4LUZ - chain A; structure by X-ray diffraction, 1.90 A resolution.

== Chain A ==
Name: Replication protein A 70 kDa DNA-binding subunit
Organism: Homo sapiens
Notes: fragment: rpa70n
UniProt: P27694 (RFA1_HUMAN); numbering as in UniProt (aligned over 1-120)
Chain sequence (123 residues; numbered -2 to 120; the number before each row is that of its first residue; numbers below 1 keep their minus sign (Gly-2 is residue -2)):
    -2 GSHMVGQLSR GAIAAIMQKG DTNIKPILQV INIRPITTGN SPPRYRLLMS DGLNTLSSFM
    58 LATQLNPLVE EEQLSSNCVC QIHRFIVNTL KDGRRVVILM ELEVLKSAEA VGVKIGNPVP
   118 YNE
Differences from the reference sequence: expression tag (-2 to 0); engineered mutation Arg7 (Glu in P27694)
Residues lining bound ligands: 1XT (5-(4-{[4-(5-carboxyfuran-2-yl)benzyl]oxy}phenyl)-1-(3-methylphenyl)-1H-pyrazole-3-carboxylic acid): Arg31, Ile33, Arg41, Arg43, Ser54, Ser55, Phe56, Met57, Ala59, Thr60, Ile83, Asn85, Leu87, Arg91, Arg92, Val93, Ile95, Met97

== Summary ==
Ligands of chain A: compound 1XT.
Chain A is Replication protein A 70 kDa DNA-binding subunit (Homo sapiens); the structure, Fragment-Based
Discovery of a Potent Inhibitor of Replication Protein A Protein-Protein Interactions, was determined by X-ray
diffraction, deposited together with 4O0A, 4LUO, 4LUV, 4LW1 and 4LWC.
